PDB entry 1B9X | X-ray diffraction, 3.00 A resolution | chains A and B of the 3 polymer chains in the assembly

# Chain A
Protein: Protein (transducin)
From: Bos taurus
Notes: fragment: lys-c resistant fragment, the beta subunit
UniProtKB: P62871 (GBB1_BOVIN); residues 1-340 here = UniProt positions 1-340
Sequence (340 residues; each row starts with the number of its first residue):
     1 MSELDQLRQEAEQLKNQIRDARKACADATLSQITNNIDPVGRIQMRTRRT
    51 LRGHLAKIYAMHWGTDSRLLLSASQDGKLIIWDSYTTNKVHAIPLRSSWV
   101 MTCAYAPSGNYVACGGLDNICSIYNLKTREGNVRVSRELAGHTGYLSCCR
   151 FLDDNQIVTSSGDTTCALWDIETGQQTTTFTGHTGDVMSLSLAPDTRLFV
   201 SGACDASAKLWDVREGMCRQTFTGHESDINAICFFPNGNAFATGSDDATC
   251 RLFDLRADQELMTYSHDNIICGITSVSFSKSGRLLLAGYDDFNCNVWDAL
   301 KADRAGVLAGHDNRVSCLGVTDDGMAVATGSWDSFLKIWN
Differences from the reference sequence: conflict Leu71 (Val in P62871)
UniProt features mapped onto this chain:
  - modified residue: Ser2 (N-acetylserine), His266 (Phosphohistidine)
Metal / ion sites: Gd ion site 1 near Gln44 (its only coordinating residue here); Gd ion site 2 near Asp228 (its only coordinating residue here)

# Chain B
Protein: Protein (transducin)
From: Bos taurus
Notes: fragment: lys-c resistant fragment, the gamma subunit cleaved after residue 68
UniProtKB: P02698 (GBG1_BOVIN); aligned to UniProt positions 1-68 over residues 501-568 (the alignment contains insertions or deletions, so no single offset holds)
Sequence (68 residues; numbered 501 to 568; the number before each row is that of its first residue):
   501 MPVINIEDLTEKDKLKMEVDQLKKEVTLERMLVSKCCEEFRDYVEERSGE
   551 DPLVKGIPEDKNPFKELK
Metal / ion sites: Gd ion site 1: Asp542 (shared with 1 residue of chain C); Gd ion site 2: Asp542, Glu546; Gd ion site 3: Glu566 (shared with 1 residue of chain C)

# How chain A and chain B interact
Contacting residue pairs - 100 pairs, chain A then chain B:
  Ser2(A) - Lys512(B)  hydrogen bond
  Leu4(A) - Lys512(B)
  Leu7(A) - Leu515(B)  hydrophobic
  Leu7(A) - Val519(B)  hydrophobic
  Glu10(A) - Lys523(B)  salt bridge
  Ala11(A) - Leu522(B)
  Leu14(A) - Val519(B)
  Leu14(A) - Leu522(B)  hydrophobic
  Leu14(A) - Lys523(B)
  Lys15(A) - Glu518(B)  salt bridge
  Lys15(A) - Leu522(B)
  Ile18(A) - Leu522(B)  hydrophobic
  Ile18(A) - Glu525(B)
  Ile18(A) - Val526(B)  hydrophobic
  Ile18(A) - Arg530(B)
  Ala21(A) - Arg530(B)
  Arg22(A) - Arg530(B)
  Cys25(A) - Met531(B)
  Cys25(A) - Leu532(B)  hydrophobic
  Cys25(A) - Val533(B)  hydrogen bond (backbone-backbone)
  Asp27(A) - Ser534(B)  hydrogen bond
  Ala28(A) - Val533(B)
  Leu30(A) - Cys537(B)  hydrophobic
  Leu30(A) - Phe540(B)  hydrophobic
  Ile33(A) - Glu538(B)
  Thr34(A) - Arg541(B)
  Ile37(A) - Arg541(B)
  Ile37(A) - Glu545(B)
  Ile43(A) - Leu553(B)
  Ile43(A) - Val554(B)
  Met45(A) - Leu553(B)  hydrophobic
  Arg48(A) - Asn562(B)
  Arg48(A) - Phe564(B)
  Arg49(A) - Phe564(B)  hydrogen bond (side chain-backbone)
  Arg49(A) - Lys565(B)  hydrogen bond (side chain-backbone)
  Arg49(A) - Leu567(B)
  Ser84(A) - Phe564(B)
  Tyr85(A) - Pro563(B)
  Tyr85(A) - Phe564(B)  hydrophobic
  Thr165(A) - Glu507(B)
  Thr177(A) - Pro502(B)
  Thr177(A) - Val503(B)
  Thr178(A) - Pro502(B)
  Thr178(A) - Val503(B)
  Thr179(A) - Val503(B)  hydrogen bond (backbone-backbone)
  Thr179(A) - Asn505(B)
  Thr181(A) - Glu507(B)
  Gly216(A) - Val503(B)
  Met217(A) - Lys524(B)
  Cys218(A) - Gln521(B)  hydrogen bond (backbone-side chain)
  Cys218(A) - Lys524(B)
  Cys218(A) - Glu525(B)
  Arg219(A) - Gln521(B)
  Gln220(A) - Glu525(B)
  Gln220(A) - Leu528(B)
  Thr221(A) - Glu525(B)  hydrogen bond
  Phe235(A) - Phe540(B)  hydrophobic
  Phe235(A) - Tyr543(B)  hydrophobic
  Phe235(A) - Val544(B)  hydrophobic
  Pro236(A) - Tyr543(B)
  Asn237(A) - Tyr543(B)
  Leu252(A) - Phe540(B)  hydrophobic
  Asp254(A) - Cys536(B)
  Arg256(A) - Arg530(B)
  Arg256(A) - Met531(B)  hydrogen bond (backbone-backbone)
  Arg256(A) - Cys536(B)
  Arg256(A) - Glu539(B)  salt bridge
  Ala257(A) - Arg530(B)
  Ala257(A) - Met531(B)
  Ala257(A) - Cys536(B)  hydrophobic
  Asp258(A) - Leu528(B)
  Asp258(A) - Arg530(B)  salt bridge
  Gln259(A) - Val533(B)
  Leu261(A) - Val533(B)  hydrophobic
  Ser279(A) - Asp551(B)  hydrogen bond
  Lys280(A) - Asp551(B)
  Ser281(A) - Tyr543(B)
  Ser281(A) - Val544(B)
  Ser281(A) - Arg547(B)
  Ser281(A) - Ser548(B)
  Ser281(A) - Asp551(B)  hydrogen bond
  Gly282(A) - Asp551(B)
  Arg283(A) - Val544(B)
  Arg283(A) - Ser548(B)
  Leu284(A) - Leu553(B)
  Leu284(A) - Val554(B)  hydrophobic
  Leu300(A) - Phe540(B)  hydrophobic
  Leu300(A) - Arg541(B)
  Leu300(A) - Val544(B)  hydrophobic
  Gly324(A) - Pro552(B)
  Gly324(A) - Leu553(B)
  Met325(A) - Pro552(B)  hydrophobic
  Met325(A) - Ile557(B)
  Met325(A) - Lys561(B)
  Met325(A) - Pro563(B)
  Ala326(A) - Phe564(B)  hydrophobic
  Val327(A) - Leu553(B)  hydrophobic
  Ile338(A) - Phe564(B)  hydrophobic
  Asn340(A) - Asn562(B)  hydrogen bond
  Asn340(A) - Phe564(B)
Also at the interface, not in a pair above, chain A (71 interface residues in all): Glu3, Gln17, Ala24, Ala26, Thr29, Val40, Trp63, Ser67, Thr86, Gln176, Ala299, Val320, Asp323, Trp339
Also at the interface, not in a pair above, chain B (46 interface residues in all): Ile504, Lys516, Glu529, Glu566

# In short
71 residues of chain A and 46 residues of chain B are in contact, with 12 hydrogen bonds and 4 salt bridges.
Polar pairs include Glu10(A)-Lys523(B), Lys15(A)-Glu518(B) and Arg256(A)-Glu539(B). Asp542(B) and Glu546(B)
coordinate Gd ion site 2.
Here chain A is Protein (transducin) and chain B is Protein (transducin), both from Bos taurus. Entry 1B9X
(Structural analysis of phosducin and its phosphorylation-regulated interaction with transducin) was
determined by X-ray diffraction (same publication as 1B9Y).
